Entry 6LBC (X-ray diffraction, 1.80 A resolution); this record covers chains A and B of the 6 polymer chains in the assembly.

== Chain A (and B) ==
Molecule: Ferritin
From: Penaeus japonicus
Notes: EC 1.16.3.1; chain B of this document is another copy of the same molecule, construct and numbering; everything in this record applies to it too
UniProtKB: T2B7E1 (T2B7E1_PENJP); residues 1-170 here = UniProt positions 1-170
Amino-acid sequence (170 residues; row label = number of the first residue in the row):
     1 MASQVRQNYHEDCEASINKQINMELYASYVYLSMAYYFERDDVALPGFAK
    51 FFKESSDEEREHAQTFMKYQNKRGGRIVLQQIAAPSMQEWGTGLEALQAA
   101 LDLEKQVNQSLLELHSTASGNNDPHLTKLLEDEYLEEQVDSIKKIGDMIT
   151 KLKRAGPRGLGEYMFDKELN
Unresolved in the structure: 1
Differences from the reference sequence: engineered mutation Arg158 (Thr in T2B7E1)
Ion coordination: Fe ion: Glu24, Glu59, His62

== Interface between chain A and chain B ==
Pairs across the interface (59; chain A residue first):
  Ser3(A) - Asp41(B)  hydrogen bond
  Gln4(A) - Asp41(B)  hydrogen bond
  Val5(A) - Asp41(B)
  Leu25(A) - Tyr29(B)
  Tyr29(A) - Leu25(B)  hydrophobic
  Tyr29(A) - Leu79(B)
  Tyr29(A) - Gln80(B)  hydrogen bond (side chain-backbone)
  Tyr29(A) - Ile82(B)  hydrophobic
  Leu32(A) - Gln64(B)
  Leu32(A) - Met67(B)  hydrophobic
  Ser33(A) - Leu79(B)
  Tyr36(A) - Gln64(B)
  Tyr36(A) - Met67(B)  hydrophobic
  Tyr36(A) - Asn71(B)  hydrogen bond (backbone-side chain)
  Tyr36(A) - Ile77(B)  hydrophobic
  Glu39(A) - Asn71(B)
  Arg40(A) - Asn71(B)
  Arg40(A) - Arg76(B)
  Asp41(A) - Ser3(B)  hydrogen bond
  Asp41(A) - Gln4(B)  hydrogen bond
  Asp41(A) - Val5(B)
  Asp41(A) - Arg76(B)  salt bridge
  Asp42(A) - Arg76(B)  salt bridge
  Ser56(A) - Arg60(B)  hydrogen bond
  Asp57(A) - Arg60(B)  salt bridge
  Arg60(A) - Ser56(B)  hydrogen bond
  Arg60(A) - Asp57(B)  salt bridge
  Arg60(A) - Arg60(B)
  Gln64(A) - Leu32(B)
  Gln64(A) - Tyr36(B)
  Met67(A) - Tyr36(B)  hydrophobic
  Asn71(A) - Tyr36(B)  hydrogen bond (side chain-backbone)
  Asn71(A) - Glu39(B)
  Asn71(A) - Arg40(B)
  Arg76(A) - Arg40(B)
  Arg76(A) - Asp41(B)  salt bridge
  Arg76(A) - Asp42(B)  salt bridge
  Ile77(A) - Tyr36(B)  hydrophobic
  Ile77(A) - Gln88(B)
  Val78(A) - Gln88(B)
  Leu79(A) - Tyr29(B)
  Leu79(A) - Ser33(B)
  Leu79(A) - Ala84(B)
  Leu79(A) - Gln88(B)  hydrogen bond (backbone-side chain)
  Gln80(A) - Tyr29(B)  hydrogen bond (backbone-side chain)
  Gln80(A) - Ala84(B)
  Gln81(A) - Gln81(B)
  Gln81(A) - Ile82(B)
  Gln81(A) - Ala84(B)
  Ile82(A) - Tyr29(B)  hydrophobic
  Ile82(A) - Gln81(B)
  Ile82(A) - Ile82(B)  hydrogen bond (backbone-backbone)
  Ala83(A) - Gln81(B)
  Ala84(A) - Leu79(B)
  Ala84(A) - Gln80(B)
  Ala84(A) - Gln81(B)
  Gln88(A) - Ile77(B)
  Gln88(A) - Val78(B)
  Gln88(A) - Leu79(B)  hydrogen bond (side chain-backbone)
Other interface residues (no listed pair), chain A (33 interface residues in all): Asn22, Ser28, Lys68, Gly74, Pro85
Other interface residues (no listed pair), chain B (33 interface residues in all): Asn22, Ser28, Lys68, Gly74, Ala83, Pro85

== Overview ==
Chain A and chain B each contribute 33 residues to their interface; the contacts include 13 hydrogen bonds and
6 salt bridges. Among the polar pairs are Asp41(A)-Arg76(B), Asp42(A)-Arg76(B) and Asp57(A)-Arg60(B).
Glu24(A), Glu59(A) and His62(A) coordinate a Fe ion ion.
Chain A and chain B are both Ferritin (Penaeus japonicus); the structure, shrimp ferritin-T158R, was
determined by X-ray diffraction, deposited together with 6LBD.
